Entry 6FNB (X-ray diffraction, 2.30 A resolution); this record covers chains A and B.

[Chain A (and B)]
Name: 14-3-3 protein zeta/delta
From: Homo sapiens
Notes: chain B of this document is another copy of the same molecule, construct and numbering; everything in this record applies to it too
Reference sequence: P63104 (1433Z_HUMAN); residues 1-230 here = UniProt positions 1-230
Chain sequence (230 residues; each row starts with the number of its first residue):
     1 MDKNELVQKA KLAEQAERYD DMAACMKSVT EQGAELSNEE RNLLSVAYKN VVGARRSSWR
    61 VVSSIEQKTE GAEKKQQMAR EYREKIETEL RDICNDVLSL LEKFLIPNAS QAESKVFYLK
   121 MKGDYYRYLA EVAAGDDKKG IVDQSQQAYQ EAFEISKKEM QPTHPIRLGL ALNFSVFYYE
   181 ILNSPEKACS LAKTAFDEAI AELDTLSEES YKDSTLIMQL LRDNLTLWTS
Not modelled in the structure: 70, 230 (chain B: 71)
Small-molecule neighbours:
  - benzoic acid (BEZ): Phe196, Ile200, Thr215, Met218, Gln219, Arg222
  - Ca2+ (CA): Arg18, Tyr19, Asp20
  - DWQ ([2-[2-oxidanylidene-2-[[3-[2-[5-[3-oxidanylidene-3-[3-[2-[2-[3-[3-[2-[2-[2-[[3-[2-(2-phosphonophenoxy)ethanoylamino]phenyl]carbonylamino]ethoxy]ethoxy]ethoxy]propanoylamino]propoxy]ethoxy]ethoxy]propylamino]propoxy]pentoxy]ethylcarbamoyl]phenyl]amino]ethoxy]phenyl]phosphonic acid): Lys49, Asn50, Gly53, Ala54, Arg56, Ser57, Arg60, Arg127, Tyr128, Leu172, Asn173, Val176, Leu220

[Interface between chain A and chain B]
Residue-residue contacts - 32 pairs, chain A then chain B:
  Glu5(A) with Met78(B)
  Gln8(A) with Met78(B)
  Lys9(A) with Met78(B)
  Leu12(A) with Met78(B); Ala79(B), hydrophobic
  Ala13(A) with Tyr82(B)
  Gln15(A) with Val61(B); Ile65(B)
  Ala16(A) with Ser58(B), hydrogen bond (backbone-side chain); Val62(B), hydrophobic
  Arg18(A) with Ser58(B); Tyr82(B), hydrogen bond; Ile86(B); Glu89(B), salt bridge
  Asp21(A) with Tyr82(B), hydrogen bond; Lys85(B), salt bridge
  Ser58(A) with Ala16(B), hydrogen bond (side chain-backbone); Arg18(B)
  Val61(A) with Gln15(B)
  Val62(A) with Ala16(B), hydrophobic
  Ile65(A) with Leu12(B), hydrophobic; Gln15(B)
  Met78(A) with Glu5(B); Lys9(B); Leu12(B)
  Ala79(A) with Leu12(B)
  Tyr82(A) with Ala13(B); Arg18(B), hydrogen bond; Asp21(B), hydrogen bond
  Lys85(A) with Asp21(B)
  Ile86(A) with Arg18(B)
  Glu89(A) with Arg18(B), salt bridge
Other interface residues (no listed pair), chain A (20 interface residues in all): Arg55
Other interface residues (no listed pair), chain B (19 interface residues in all): Arg55

[In short]
20 residues of chain A and 19 residues of chain B are in contact, with 6 hydrogen bonds and 3 salt bridges.
Among the polar pairs are Arg18(A)-Glu89(B), Asp21(A)-Lys85(B) and Ala16(A)-Ser58(B). Ligands of chain A:
benzoic acid, Ca2+ and compound DWQ.
Chain A and chain B are both 14-3-3 protein zeta/delta (Homo sapiens); the structure, Mono- and bivalent
14-3-3 inhibitors for characterizing supramolecular lysine-PEG interactions in proteins, was determined by
X-ray diffraction, deposited together with 6FN9, 6FNA and 6FNC.
